Entry 4AXR (X-ray diffraction, 1.38 A resolution); this record covers chain A.

[Chain A]
Name: Thaumatin-1
From: Thaumatococcus daniellii
UniProt: P02883 (THM1_THADA); residue numbers follow UniProt; this construct covers 1-207
Amino-acid sequence (207 residues; numbered 1 to 207; the number before each row is that of its first residue):
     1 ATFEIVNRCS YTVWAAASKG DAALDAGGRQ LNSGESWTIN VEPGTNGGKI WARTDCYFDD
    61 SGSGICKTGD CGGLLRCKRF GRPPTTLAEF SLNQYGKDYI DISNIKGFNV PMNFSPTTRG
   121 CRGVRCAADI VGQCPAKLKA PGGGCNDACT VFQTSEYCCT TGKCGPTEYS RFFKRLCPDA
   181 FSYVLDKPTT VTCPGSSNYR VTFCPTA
Disordered / not traced: 207
Cystine bridges: Cys-9/Cys-204, Cys-56/Cys-66, Cys-71/Cys-77, Cys-121/Cys-193, Cys-126/Cys-177, Cys-134/Cys-145, Cys-149/Cys-158, Cys-159/Cys-164

[Overview]
Chain A is Thaumatin-1 (Thaumatococcus daniellii); the structure, CRYSTAL STRUCTURE OF thaumatin FROM A
AUTO-HARVESTED CRYSTAL, was determined by X-ray diffraction together with 4AXT, 4AXU and 4B0D from the same
study.
